PDB entry 7UGU | electron microscopy, 2.60 A resolution | chains A and B of the 8 polymer chains in the assembly

== Chain A (and B) ==
Protein: Enolase
Organism: Streptococcus pyogenes
Notes: EC 4.2.1.11; chain B of this document is another copy of the same molecule, construct and numbering; everything in this record applies to it too
Reference sequence: A3F8V6 (A3F8V6_STRPY); residue numbers follow UniProt; this construct covers 1-435
Chain sequence (436 residues; row label = number of the first residue in the row; numbering starts at 0):
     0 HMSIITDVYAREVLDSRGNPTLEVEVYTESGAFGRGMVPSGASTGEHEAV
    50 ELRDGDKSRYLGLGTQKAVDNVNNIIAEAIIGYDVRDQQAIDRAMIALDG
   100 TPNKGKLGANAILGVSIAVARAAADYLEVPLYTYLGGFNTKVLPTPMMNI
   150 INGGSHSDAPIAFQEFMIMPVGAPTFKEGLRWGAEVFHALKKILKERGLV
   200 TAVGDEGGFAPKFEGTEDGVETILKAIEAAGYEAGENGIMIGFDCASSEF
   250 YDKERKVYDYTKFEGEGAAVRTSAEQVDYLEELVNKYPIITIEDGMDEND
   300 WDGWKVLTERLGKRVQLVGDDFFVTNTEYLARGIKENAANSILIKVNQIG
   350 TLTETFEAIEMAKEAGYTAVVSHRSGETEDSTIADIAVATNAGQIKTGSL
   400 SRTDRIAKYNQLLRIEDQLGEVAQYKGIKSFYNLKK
Construct notes: expression tag (0)
From the paper describing this entry:
  - self-association interface (contacts with another copy of this molecule); pairs are residue here / residue on that copy: Tyr-8/Asp-416, Arg-10/Asp-416 (salt bridge), Ser-15/Thr-402, Glu-22/Arg-413, Glu-359/Asn-390, Ser-400/Arg-401, Asp-403/Arg-401, Lys-362
  - conformationally variable residues (loop rearrangement, order/disorder transition): Tyr-250 to Thr-260, Lys-434 to Lys-435
  - mutagenesis - K252A/K255A, K434A/K435A: unchanged binding to hPg
  - mutagenesis - K434A/K435A: decreased stability

== Interface between chain A and chain B ==
Residue-residue contacts (51):
  Tyr-8(A) / Asp-416(B)  hydrogen bond
  Arg-10(A) / Arg-413(B)
  Arg-10(A) / Asp-416(B)  salt bridge
  Leu-13(A) / Ile-405(B)
  Ser-15(A) / Ser-400(B)
  Ser-15(A) / Thr-402(B)
  Arg-16(A) / His-187(B)
  Arg-16(A) / Ser-400(B)  hydrogen bond (backbone-backbone)
  Gly-17(A) / His-187(B)  hydrogen bond (backbone-side chain)
  Gly-17(A) / Leu-399(B)
  Asn-18(A) / His-187(B)
  Glu-22(A) / Arg-413(B)  salt bridge
  Arg-34(A) / Arg-413(B)
  Ser-57(A) / Arg-180(B)
  Ser-57(A) / Glu-184(B)
  Arg-58(A) / Arg-180(B)
  Arg-58(A) / Glu-184(B)
  Tyr-59(A) / Arg-180(B)
  Tyr-59(A) / Ala-183(B)  hydrophobic
  Tyr-59(A) / Glu-184(B)  hydrogen bond (backbone-side chain)
  Arg-180(A) / Ser-57(B)  hydrogen bond (side chain-backbone)
  Arg-180(A) / Tyr-59(B)
  Glu-184(A) / Ser-57(B)
  Glu-184(A) / Tyr-59(B)  hydrogen bond (side chain-backbone)
  His-187(A) / Arg-16(B)
  His-187(A) / Gly-17(B)  hydrogen bond (side chain-backbone)
  His-187(A) / Asn-18(B)
  Ala-201(A) / Ala-201(B)  hydrophobic
  Ala-201(A) / Val-202(B)
  Val-202(A) / Ala-201(B)
  Val-202(A) / Val-202(B)  hydrogen bond (backbone-backbone)
  Glu-378(A) / Thr-402(B)
  Glu-378(A) / Ala-406(B)
  Leu-399(A) / Gly-17(B)
  Ser-400(A) / Ser-15(B)
  Ser-400(A) / Arg-16(B)  hydrogen bond (backbone-backbone)
  Ser-400(A) / Arg-401(B)
  Arg-401(A) / Ser-400(B)
  Arg-401(A) / Arg-401(B)
  Thr-402(A) / Ser-15(B)
  Thr-402(A) / Glu-376(B)
  Thr-402(A) / Asp-403(B)
  Asp-403(A) / Thr-402(B)  hydrogen bond (side chain-backbone)
  Ile-405(A) / Leu-13(B)
  Ile-405(A) / Asp-14(B)
  Arg-413(A) / Arg-10(B)
  Arg-413(A) / Glu-22(B)  salt bridge
  Arg-413(A) / Arg-34(B)
  Arg-413(A) / Glu-378(B)  salt bridge
  Asp-416(A) / Tyr-8(B)  hydrogen bond
  Asp-416(A) / Arg-10(B)  salt bridge
Interface residues without a listed pair, chain A (36 interface residues in all): Glu-11, Val-12, Asp-14, Leu-179, Ala-183, Glu-376, Thr-377, Ala-406, Asn-409, Leu-412
Interface residues without a listed pair, chain B (38 interface residues in all): Glu-11, Val-12, Met-36, Arg-58, Lys-176, Leu-179, Thr-377, Asn-409, Leu-412

== Summary ==
36 residues of chain A face 38 of chain B across their interface, with 11 hydrogen bonds and 5 salt bridges.
Among the polar pairs are Arg-10(A)/Asp-416(B), Glu-22(A)/Arg-413(B) and Arg-413(A)/Glu-378(B). From the
paper: K434A/K435A of chain A reduce stability; conformational variability at Tyr-250(A) and Lys-434(A).
Chain A and chain B are both Enolase (Streptococcus pyogenes); the structure, Structure of enolase from
streptococcus pyogenes, was determined by electron microscopy (same publication as 8DG4).
